Entry 8S9T (electron microscopy, 2.52 A resolution); this record covers chains A and B of the 6 polymer chains in the assembly.

== Chain A ==
Protein: Cas7-Cas5-Cas11
From: Synechocystis sp. PCC 6803
Reference sequence: Q6ZED2 (Q6ZED2_SYNY3); residue numbers follow UniProt; this construct covers 1-791
Sequence (791 residues; each row starts with the number of its first residue):
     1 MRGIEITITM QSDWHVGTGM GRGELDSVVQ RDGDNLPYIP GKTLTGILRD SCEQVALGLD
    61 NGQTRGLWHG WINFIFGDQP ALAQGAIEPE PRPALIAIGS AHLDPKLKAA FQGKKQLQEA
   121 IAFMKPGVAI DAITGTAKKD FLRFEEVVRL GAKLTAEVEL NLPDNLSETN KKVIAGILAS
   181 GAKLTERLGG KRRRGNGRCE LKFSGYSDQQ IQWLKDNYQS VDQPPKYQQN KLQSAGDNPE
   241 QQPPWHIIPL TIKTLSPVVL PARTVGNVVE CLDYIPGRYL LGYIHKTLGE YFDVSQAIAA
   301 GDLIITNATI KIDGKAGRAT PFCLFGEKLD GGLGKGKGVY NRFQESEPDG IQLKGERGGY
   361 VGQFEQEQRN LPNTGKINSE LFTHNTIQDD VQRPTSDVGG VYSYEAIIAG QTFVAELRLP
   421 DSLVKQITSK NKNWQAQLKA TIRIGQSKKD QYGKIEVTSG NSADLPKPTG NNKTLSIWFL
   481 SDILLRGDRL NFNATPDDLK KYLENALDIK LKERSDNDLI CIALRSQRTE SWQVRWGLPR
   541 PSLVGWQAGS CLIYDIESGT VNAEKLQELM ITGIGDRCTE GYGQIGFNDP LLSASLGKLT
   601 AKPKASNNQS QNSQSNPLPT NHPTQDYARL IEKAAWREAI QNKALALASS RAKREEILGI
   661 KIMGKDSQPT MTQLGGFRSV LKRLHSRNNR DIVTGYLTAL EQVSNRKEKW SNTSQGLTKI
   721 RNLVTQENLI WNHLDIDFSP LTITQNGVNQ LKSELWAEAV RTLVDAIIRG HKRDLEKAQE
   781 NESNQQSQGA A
Not modelled in the structure: 604-614, 781-791
Reported in the primary citation:
  - mutagenesis - D26A, R678A, R769A: abolished catalytic activity
  - catalytic residues: Asp-140, Arg-706, Arg-769, Arg-773 (from molecular simulation)
  - catalytic residues: Arg-678 (proposed by the authors, not directly observed)

== Chain B ==
Protein: TIGR03984 family CRISPR-associated protein
From: Synechocystis sp. PCC 6803
Reference sequence: Q6ZED4 (Q6ZED4_SYNY3); residues 1-193 here = UniProt positions 1-193
Sequence (193 residues; each row starts with the number of its first residue):
     1 MPAGGRLMKN LYHYHQYEIT LESAVDSCKN HLQAAIGLLY SPQKCELVKL DNSGKLVDSY
    61 NRLKFNNLGV FEARFFNLNC ELRWVNESNG NGTAVLLSES DITLTGFEKG LQEFITAIDQ
   121 QYLLWGEPAK HPPNADGWQR LAEARIGKLD IPLDNPLKPK DRVFLTSEEY IAEVDDFGNC
   181 AVIDERLIKL EVK
Not modelled in the structure: 1-8

== How chain A and chain B interact ==
Pairs across the interface (55; chain A residue first):
  Pro-80(A) / Ala-144(B)
  Ala-83(A) / Ala-144(B)  hydrophobic
  Gly-85(A) / Glu-127(B)
  Gly-85(A) / Ala-142(B)
  Ala-86(A) / Glu-127(B)
  Ala-86(A) / Pro-128(B)
  Ala-86(A) / Ala-129(B)  hydrophobic
  Ala-86(A) / Ala-142(B)
  Ile-87(A) / Ala-142(B)
  Ile-87(A) / Glu-143(B)
  Ile-87(A) / Ala-144(B)  hydrophobic
  Ile-87(A) / Gly-147(B)
  Glu-88(A) / Ala-129(B)
  Glu-88(A) / Lys-130(B)
  Glu-88(A) / Ala-142(B)
  Glu-88(A) / Gly-147(B)
  Glu-88(A) / Lys-148(B)  hydrogen bond (backbone-backbone)
  Pro-89(A) / Gly-147(B)
  Glu-90(A) / Ile-146(B)
  Pro-91(A) / Ala-144(B)
  Pro-91(A) / Arg-145(B)
  Lys-231(A) / Gln-43(B)
  Leu-232(A) / Gln-43(B)  hydrogen bond (backbone-side chain)
  Leu-232(A) / Leu-68(B)  hydrophobic
  Ser-234(A) / Asn-67(B)  hydrogen bond
  Ser-234(A) / Leu-68(B)
  Ser-295(A) / Leu-68(B)
  Ala-299(A) / Phe-65(B)  hydrophobic
  Arg-486(A) / Glu-72(B)  salt bridge
  Arg-486(A) / Val-85(B)
  Asp-488(A) / His-15(B)
  Asp-488(A) / Val-95(B)
  Arg-489(A) / Arg-83(B)  hydrogen bond (backbone-side chain)
  Arg-489(A) / Leu-97(B)
  Arg-489(A) / Gln-112(B)  hydrogen bond
  Arg-489(A) / Ile-183(B)  hydrogen bond (side chain-backbone)
  Arg-489(A) / Asp-184(B)  salt bridge
  Leu-490(A) / Arg-83(B)
  Leu-490(A) / Val-85(B)  hydrophobic
  Leu-490(A) / Thr-93(B)
  Leu-490(A) / Val-95(B)  hydrophobic
  Asn-491(A) / Ile-183(B)
  Trp-532(A) / Trp-125(B)  hydrophobic
  Trp-532(A) / Ile-146(B)  hydrophobic
  Gln-533(A) / Pro-42(B)  hydrogen bond (side chain-backbone)
  Arg-535(A) / Pro-42(B)
  Arg-535(A) / Gln-43(B)
  Trp-536(A) / Tyr-40(B)  hydrophobic
  Trp-536(A) / Ser-41(B)  hydrogen bond (side chain-backbone)
  Trp-536(A) / Gln-43(B)
  Trp-536(A) / Lys-44(B)
  Trp-536(A) / Cys-45(B)  hydrophobic
  Gly-537(A) / Ile-146(B)
  Leu-538(A) / Trp-125(B)
  Pro-539(A) / Trp-125(B)
Other interface residues (no listed pair), chain A (30 interface residues in all): Asn-230, Gln-233, Pro-541, Arg-577
Other interface residues (no listed pair), chain B (36 interface residues in all): His-13, Phe-71, Trp-84, Asn-86, Arg-140

== In short ==
30 residues of chain A face 36 of chain B across their interface; the contacts include 8 hydrogen bonds and 2
salt bridges. Polar contacts include Arg-486(A)/Glu-72(B), Arg-489(A)/Asp-184(B) and Leu-232(A)/Gln-43(B).
From the paper: catalytic residues Asp-140(A), Arg-706(A) and Arg-769(A) among others; D26A, R678A and R769A
of chain A abolish catalytic activity.
Here chain A is Cas7-Cas5-Cas11 and chain B is TIGR03984 family CRISPR-associated protein, both from
Synechocystis sp. PCC 6803. Entry 8S9T (CRISPR-Cas type III-D effector complex) was determined by electron
microscopy (same publication as 8S9U, 8S9V and 8S9X).
